Entry 5JTR (solution NMR); this record covers chains A and H of the 8 polymer chains in the assembly.

[Chain A]
Name: Protein-export protein SecB
Source organism: Escherichia coli O157:H7
UniProt: P0AG88 (SECB_ECO57); numbering as in UniProt (aligned over 1-155)
Amino-acid sequence (155 residues; numbered 1 to 155; the number before each row is that of its first residue):
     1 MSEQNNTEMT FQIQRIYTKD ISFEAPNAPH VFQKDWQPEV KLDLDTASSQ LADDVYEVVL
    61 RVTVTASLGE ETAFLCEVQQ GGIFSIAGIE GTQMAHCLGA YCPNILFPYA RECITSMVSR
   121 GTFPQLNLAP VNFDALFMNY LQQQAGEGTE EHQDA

[Chain H]
Name: Maltose-binding periplasmic protein
Source organism: Escherichia coli O157:H7
UniProt: P0AEY0 (MALE_ECO57); residues 168-207 here = UniProt positions 168-207
Amino-acid sequence (40 residues; row label = number of the first residue in the row):
   168 KGKSALMFNL QEPYFTWPLI AADGGYAFKY ENGKYDIKDV

[How chain A and chain H interact]
Pairs across the interface (11; chain A residue first):
  P124(A) - Y197(H)
  N127(A) - Y202(H)
  L128(A) - Y202(H)
  A129(A) - Y202(H)
  A129(A) - I204(H)
  P130(A) - I204(H)
  V131(A) - I204(H)
  N132(A) - V207(H)
  A135(A) - V207(H)
  L136(A) - V207(H)
  N139(A) - V207(H)
Also at the interface, not in a pair above, chain A (11 interface residues in all): L126
Also at the interface, not in a pair above, chain H (5 interface residues in all): K205

[In short]
11 residues of chain A and 5 residues of chain H are in contact.
Here chain A is Protein-export protein SecB and chain H is Maltose-binding periplasmic protein, both from
Escherichia coli O157:H7. Entry 5JTR (The structure of chaperone SecB in complex with unstructured MBP binding
site e) was determined by solution NMR (same publication as 5JTL, 5JTM, 5JTN, 5JTO, 5JTP and 5JTQ).
